Entry 7LR8 (X-ray diffraction, 1.60 A resolution); this record covers chains A and B.

Chain A (and B):
Protein: Uncharacterized protein ScGH5_18
Organism: Streptomyces cattleya (strain ATCC 35852 / DSM 46488 / JCM 4925 / NBRC 14057 / NRRL 8057)
Notes: chain B of this document is another copy of the same molecule, construct and numbering; everything in this record applies to it too
UniProtKB: F8JJ04 (F8JJ04_STREN); residue numbers follow UniProt; this construct covers 1-425
Chain sequence (433 residues; row label = number of the first residue in the row):
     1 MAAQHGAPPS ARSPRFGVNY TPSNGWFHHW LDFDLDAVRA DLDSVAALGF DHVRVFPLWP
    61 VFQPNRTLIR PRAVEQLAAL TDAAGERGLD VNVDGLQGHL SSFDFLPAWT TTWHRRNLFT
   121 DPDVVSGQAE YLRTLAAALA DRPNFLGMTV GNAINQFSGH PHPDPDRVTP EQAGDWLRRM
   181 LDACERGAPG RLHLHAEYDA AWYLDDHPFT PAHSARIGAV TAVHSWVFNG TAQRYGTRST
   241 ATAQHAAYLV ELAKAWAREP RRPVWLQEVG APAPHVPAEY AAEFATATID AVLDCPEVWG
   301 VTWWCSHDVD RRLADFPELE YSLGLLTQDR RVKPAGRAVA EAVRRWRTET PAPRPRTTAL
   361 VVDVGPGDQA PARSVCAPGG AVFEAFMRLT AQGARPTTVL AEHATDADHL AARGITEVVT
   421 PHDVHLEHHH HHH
Not modelled in the structure: 1-12, 426-433 (chain B: 1-11, 427-433)
Construct notes: engineered mutation Ala153 (Glu in F8JJ04); expression tag (426-433)

Chain A / chain B interface:
Pairs across the interface - 62 pairs, chain A then chain B:
  His28(A) - Pro64(B)
  Leu31(A) - Leu31(B)  hydrophobic
  Leu31(A) - Arg70(B)  hydrogen bond (backbone-side chain)
  Leu31(A) - Arg72(B)  hydrogen bond (backbone-side chain)
  Asp32(A) - Arg70(B)  salt bridge
  Asp32(A) - Arg72(B)
  Pro64(A) - His28(B)
  Asn65(A) - Leu313(B)
  Asn65(A) - Ala314(B)  hydrogen bond (side chain-backbone)
  Asn65(A) - Phe316(B)
  Arg66(A) - Ala314(B)
  Arg66(A) - Asp315(B)  salt bridge
  Thr67(A) - Arg312(B)  hydrogen bond (side chain-backbone)
  Thr67(A) - Leu313(B)
  Thr67(A) - Ala314(B)  hydrogen bond (side chain-backbone)
  Leu68(A) - Leu313(B)  hydrophobic
  Arg70(A) - Leu31(B)  hydrogen bond (side chain-backbone)
  Arg70(A) - Asp32(B)  salt bridge
  Arg72(A) - Leu31(B)
  Arg72(A) - Asp32(B)
  Arg72(A) - Arg72(B)
  His99(A) - Trp113(B)
  Ser102(A) - Trp113(B)
  Ser102(A) - His114(B)  hydrogen bond
  Phe103(A) - Trp109(B)  hydrophobic
  Phe103(A) - His114(B)
  Asp104(A) - Ala108(B)
  Asp104(A) - Thr112(B)  hydrogen bond
  Asp104(A) - Trp113(B)
  Phe105(A) - Ala108(B)  hydrophobic
  Ala108(A) - Asp104(B)
  Ala108(A) - Phe105(B)  hydrophobic
  Thr112(A) - Asp104(B)  hydrogen bond
  Thr112(A) - His162(B)
  Thr112(A) - Pro163(B)
  Trp113(A) - His99(B)
  Trp113(A) - Ser102(B)
  Trp113(A) - Asp104(B)
  Trp113(A) - Gln156(B)  hydrogen bond
  Trp113(A) - Pro161(B)
  Trp113(A) - His162(B)
  Trp113(A) - Pro163(B)
  His114(A) - Ser102(B)  hydrogen bond
  His114(A) - Phe103(B)
  His114(A) - Asp315(B)
  Arg116(A) - Asp315(B)  salt bridge
  Gln156(A) - Trp113(B)  hydrogen bond
  Pro161(A) - Trp113(B)
  His162(A) - Thr112(B)
  His162(A) - Trp113(B)
  Pro163(A) - Thr112(B)
  Pro163(A) - Trp113(B)
  Arg312(A) - Thr67(B)  hydrogen bond (backbone-side chain)
  Leu313(A) - Asn65(B)
  Leu313(A) - Thr67(B)
  Leu313(A) - Leu68(B)  hydrophobic
  Ala314(A) - Asn65(B)  hydrogen bond (backbone-side chain)
  Ala314(A) - Arg66(B)
  Ala314(A) - Thr67(B)  hydrogen bond (backbone-side chain)
  Asp315(A) - Arg66(B)  salt bridge
  Asp315(A) - His114(B)
  Asp315(A) - Arg116(B)  salt bridge
Interface residues without a listed pair, chain A (33 interface residues in all): Val61, Trp109, Thr111, Asp164, Phe316
Interface residues without a listed pair, chain B (33 interface residues in all): Val61, Thr111, Asp164

Summary:
Chain A and chain B each contribute 33 residues to their interface; the contacts include 15 hydrogen bonds and
6 salt bridges. Polar contacts include Asp32(A)-Arg70(B), Arg66(A)-Asp315(B) and Arg116(A)-Asp315(B).
Both chains are Uncharacterized protein ScGH5_18 (Streptomyces cattleya (strain ATCC 35852 / DSM 46488 / JCM
4925 / NBRC 14057 / NRRL 8057)). Entry 7LR8 (Crystal structure of GH5_18-E153A from Streptomyces cattleya in
complex with Manb1-4GlcNAc) was determined by X-ray diffraction together with 7LQX, 7LR1, 7LR2, 7LR6 and 7LR7
from the same study.
